PDB entry 3W2S | X-ray diffraction, 1.90 A resolution | chain A

Chain A:
Molecule: Epidermal growth factor receptor
Source organism: Homo sapiens
Notes: EC 2.7.10.1; fragment: Kinase domain
UniProt: P00533 (EGFR_HUMAN); residues 696-1022 here = UniProt positions 696-1022
Chain sequence (330 residues; numbered 693 to 1022; the number before each row is that of its first residue):
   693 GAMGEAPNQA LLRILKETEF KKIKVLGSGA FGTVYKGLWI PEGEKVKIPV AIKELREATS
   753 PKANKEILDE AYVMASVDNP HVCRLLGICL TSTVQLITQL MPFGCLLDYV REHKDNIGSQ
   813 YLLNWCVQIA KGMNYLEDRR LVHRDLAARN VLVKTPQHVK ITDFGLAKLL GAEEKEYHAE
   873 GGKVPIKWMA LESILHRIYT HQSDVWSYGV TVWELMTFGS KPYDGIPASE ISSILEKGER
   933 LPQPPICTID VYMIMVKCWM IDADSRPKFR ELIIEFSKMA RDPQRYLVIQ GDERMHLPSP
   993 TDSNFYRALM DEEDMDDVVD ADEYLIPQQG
Disordered / not traced: 693-700, 863-874, 1020-1022
Construct notes: expression tag (693-695)
Residues lining bound ligands: W2R (1-{3-[2-chloro-4-({5-[2-(2-hydroxyethoxy)ethyl]-5H-pyrrolo[3,2-d]pyrimidin-4-yl}amino)phenoxy]phenyl}-3-cyclohexylurea): Leu718, Phe723, Val726, Ala743, Ile744, Lys745, Leu747, Met766, Cys775, Leu777, Leu788, Ile789, Thr790, Gln791, Leu792, Met793, Gly796, Cys797, Arg841, Asn842, Leu844, Thr854, Asp855, Phe856, Gly857, Leu858, Ala859, Leu862
Curated features (UniProtKB/Swiss-Prot):
  - active site: Asp837 (Proton acceptor)
  - binding site (ATP): Leu718 to Val726, Lys745, Thr790, Gln791, Asp855
  - site: Tyr1016 (Important for interaction with PIK3C2B)
  - modified residue: Lys745 (N6-(2-hydroxyisobutyryl)lysine), Tyr869 (Phosphotyrosine), Ser991 (Phosphoserine), Ser995 (Phosphoserine), Tyr998 (Phosphotyrosine), Tyr1016 (Phosphotyrosine)
  - cross-link (Glycyl lysine isopeptide (Lys-Gly)): Lys716 (interchain with G-Cter in ubiquitin), Lys737 (interchain with G-Cter in ubiquitin), Lys754 (interchain with G-Cter in ubiquitin), Lys757 (interchain with G-Cter in ubiquitin), Lys867 (interchain with G-Cter in ubiquitin), Lys929 (interchain with G-Cter in ubiquitin), Lys960 (interchain with G-Cter in ubiquitin), Lys970 (interchain with G-Cter in ubiquitin)
  - natural variant: Glu709 (E709A: Found in a lung cancer sample; E709G: Found in a lung cancer sample; E709K: Found in a lung cancer sample), Gly719 (G719A: Found in a lung cancer sample; G719C: Found in a lung cancer sample; G719D: Found in a lung cancer sample; G719S: Found in a lung cancer sample), Gly724 (G724S: Found in a lung cancer sample), Glu734 (E734K: Found in a lung cancer sample), Glu746 to Ser752 (sequence variant, change not given here; Found in a lung cancer sample), Glu746 to Thr751 (sequence variant, change not given here; Found in a lung cancer sample), Glu746 to Ala750 (deletion: Found in a lung cancer sample), Glu746 (deletion: Found in a lung cancer sample), Leu747 to Thr751 (deletion: Found in a lung cancer sample), Leu747 to Glu749 (deletion: Found in a lung cancer sample), Leu747 (L747F: Found in a lung cancer sample), Arg748 (R748P: Found in a lung cancer sample), 12 further natural variant entries in UniProt
  - mutagenesis: Pro699 (P699A: Reduced phosphorylation), Asn700 (N700A: Abolishes phosphorylation), Leu704 (L704A: Abolishes phosphorylation), Arg705 (R705A: Abolishes phosphorylation), Ile706 (I706A: Abolishes phosphorylation), Lys745 (K745A/M: Abolishes kinase activity), Asp974 (D974A: Strongly reduced phosphorylation), Arg977 (R977A: Reduced phosphorylation), Glu1005 to Asp1006 (Constitutively activated kinase), Tyr1016 (Y1016F: 50% decrease in interaction with PIK3C2B. 65% decrease in interaction with PIK3C2B; when associated with F-1197. Abolishes interaction with PIK3C2B; when associated with F-1197 and F-1092)

In short:
Ligands of chain A: compound W2R. From UniProt: active-site residue Asp837, 13 ATP-binding residues and 11
mutagenesis sites.
Chain A is Epidermal growth factor receptor (Homo sapiens); the structure, EGFR kinase domain with compound4,
was determined by X-ray diffraction (same publication as 3W2O, 3W2P, 3W2Q and 3W2R).
